Entry 2K1N (solution NMR); this record covers chains E and C of the 6 polymer chains in the assembly.

[Chain E]
Molecule: 25-nt DNA strand
Notes: engineered mutation(s): A10G
Sequence (25 nucleotides; row label = number of the first residue in the row):
     1 ATGATTGACA ATTATTGGAA ACCTT

[Chain C]
Name: AbrB family transcriptional regulator
From: Bacillus subtilis
Notes: fragment: sequence database residues 3-57
Reference sequence: A0A063X7Z2 (A0A063X7Z2_BACIU); residues 1-55 here = UniProt positions 1-55
Amino-acid sequence (55 residues; numbered 1 to 55; the number before each row is that of its first residue):
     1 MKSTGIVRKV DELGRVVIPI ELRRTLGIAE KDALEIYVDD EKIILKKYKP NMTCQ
Reported in the primary citation:
  - binding site for the 25-nt DNA strand (chain E): Arg8, Lys9, Asp11, Glu12, Arg15, Arg23, Arg24

[Chain E / chain C interface]
Residue-residue contacts (9):
  DT15(E) - Leu13(C)  base contact
  DT16(E) - Leu13(C)  base contact
  DT16(E) - Gly14(C)  base contact
  DT16(E) - Arg15(C)  base contact
  DG17(E) - Leu13(C)  base contact
  DG17(E) - Arg15(C)  phosphate contact
  DG18(E) - Arg15(C)  base contact
  DT24(E) - Met1(C)  sugar contact
  DT25(E) - Met1(C)  phosphate contact

[Summary]
6 residues of chain E and 4 residues of chain C are in contact. From the paper: a binding site for the 25-nt
DNA strand (chain E) at Arg8(C), Lys9(C) and Asp11(C) among others.
Chain E is a 25-nt DNA strand and chain C is AbrB family transcriptional regulator (Bacillus subtilis); the
structure, DNA bound structure of the N-terminal domain of AbrB, was determined by solution NMR.
